PDB entry 4X19 | X-ray diffraction, 1.94 A resolution | chains B and D of the 6 polymer chains in the assembly

# Chain B (and D)
Name: 2-hydroxymuconate tautomerase
From: Pseudomonas putida
Notes: EC 5.3.2.6; chain D of this document is another copy of the same molecule, construct and numbering; everything in this record applies to it too
UniProtKB: Q01468 (4OT1_PSEPU); residues 1-62 here correspond to UniProt positions 2-63 (UniProt number = residue number + 1)
Chain sequence (62 residues; row label = number of the first residue in the row):
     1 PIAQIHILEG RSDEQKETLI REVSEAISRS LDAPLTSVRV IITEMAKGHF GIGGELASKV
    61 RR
Disordered / not traced: 57-62 (chain D: 58-62)
Curated features (UniProtKB/Swiss-Prot):
  - active site: Pro1 (Proton acceptor)

# Chain B / chain D interface
Pairs across the interface (28; chain B residue first):
  His6(B) - Gln4(D)
  His6(B) - Ile41(D)
  Met45(B) - Ile41(D)  hydrophobic
  Gly48(B) - Ile20(D)
  His49(B) - Lys16(D)  hydrogen bond
  His49(B) - Ile20(D)
  His49(B) - Val40(D)
  His49(B) - Ile41(D)
  His49(B) - Ile42(D)  hydrogen bond (backbone-backbone)
  His49(B) - Glu44(D)  salt bridge
  Phe50(B) - Val40(D)
  Phe50(B) - Ile41(D)  hydrophobic
  Gly51(B) - Ile20(D)
  Gly51(B) - Val38(D)
  Gly51(B) - Arg39(D)
  Gly51(B) - Val40(D)  hydrogen bond (backbone-backbone)
  Ile52(B) - Thr36(D)
  Ile52(B) - Val38(D)
  Ile52(B) - Arg39(D)
  Gly53(B) - Leu35(D)
  Gly53(B) - Val38(D)  hydrogen bond (backbone-backbone)
  Gly54(B) - Ile20(D)
  Gly54(B) - Arg21(D)
  Gly54(B) - Ser24(D)
  Glu55(B) - Glu17(D)
  Glu55(B) - Arg21(D)  salt bridge
  Leu56(B) - Glu17(D)
  Leu56(B) - Ile20(D)  hydrophobic

# In short
The interface between chain B and chain D involves 11 residues on one side and 14 on the other; the contacts
include 4 hydrogen bonds and 2 salt bridges. Polar contacts include His49(B)-Glu44(D), Glu55(B)-Arg21(D) and
His49(B)-Lys16(D). UniProt lists active-site residue Pro1(B) on chain B.
Both chains are 2-hydroxymuconate tautomerase (Pseudomonas putida). Entry 4X19 (Crystal structure of native
4-OT from Pseudomonas putida mt-2 at 1.94 Angstrom) was determined by X-ray diffraction, deposited together
with 4X1C.
